Entry 6J4X (electron microscopy, 4.30 A resolution (low resolution: residue-level contacts below are approximate; hydrogen-bond / salt-bridge calls are withheld)); this record covers chains N and a of the 26 polymer chains in the assembly.

Chain N:
Molecule: 198-nt DNA strand
Sequence (198 nucleotides; numbered -125 to 72; the number before each row is that of its first residue; numbers below 1 keep their minus sign (DG-125 is residue -125)):
  -125 GCTTACGTCAGTCTGGCCATCTTTGTGTTTGGTGTGTTTGGGTGGTGGCC
   -75 GTTTTCGTTGTTTTTTTCTGTCTCGTGCCTGGTGTCTTGGGTGTAATCCC
   -25 CTTGGCGGTTAAAACGCGGGGGACAGCGCGTACGTGCGTTTAAGCGGTGC
    25 TAGAGCTGTCTACGACCAATTGAGCGGCCTCGGCACCGGGATTCTGAT
Not modelled in the structure: -125 to -55, -36 to -32

Chain a:
Name: Histone H3.3
Source organism: Homo sapiens
UniProtKB: P84243 (H33_HUMAN); residues 0-135 here correspond to UniProt positions 1-136 (UniProt number = residue number + 1)
Amino-acid sequence (139 residues; each row starts with the number of its first residue; numbers below 1 keep their minus sign (Gly-3 is residue -3)):
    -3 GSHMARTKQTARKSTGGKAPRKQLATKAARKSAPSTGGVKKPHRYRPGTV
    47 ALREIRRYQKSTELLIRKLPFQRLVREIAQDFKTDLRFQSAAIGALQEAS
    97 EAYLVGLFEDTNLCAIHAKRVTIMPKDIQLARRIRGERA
Not modelled in the structure: -3 to 37, 135
Construct notes: expression tag (-3 to -1)
Curated features (UniProtKB/Swiss-Prot):
  - site: Ser31 (Interaction with ZMYND11)
  - modified residue: Arg2 (Asymmetric dimethylarginine), Thr3 (Phosphothreonine), Lys4 (Allysine), Gln5 (5-glutamyl dopamine), Thr6 (Phosphothreonine), Arg8 (Citrulline), Lys9 (N6,N6,N6-trimethyllysine), Ser10 (ADP-ribosylserine), Thr11 (Phosphothreonine), Lys14 (N6-(2-hydroxyisobutyryl)lysine), Arg17 (Asymmetric dimethylarginine), Lys18 (N6-(2-hydroxyisobutyryl)lysine), Lys23 (N6-(2-hydroxyisobutyryl)lysine), Arg26 (Citrulline), Lys27 (N6,N6,N6-trimethyllysine), Ser28 (ADP-ribosylserine), Ser31 (Phosphoserine), Lys36 (N6,N6,N6-trimethyllysine), Lys37 (N6-methyllysine), Tyr41 (Phosphotyrosine) and 9 more in UniProt
  - lipidation: Lys18 (N6-decanoyllysine)

How chain N and chain a interact:
Pairs across the interface - 12 pairs, chain N then chain a:
  DT9(N) - Pro43(a)
  DT9(N) - Gly44(a)
  DT9(N) - Val46(a)
  DG10(N) - Arg40(a)
  DA17(N) - Leu65(a)
  DA17(N) - Pro66(a)
  DA17(N) - Arg69(a)
  DG18(N) - Arg63(a)
  DG18(N) - Lys64(a)
  DG18(N) - Leu65(a)
  DA26(N) - Arg83(a)
  DG27(N) - Arg83(a)
Interface residues without a listed pair, chain N (7 interface residues in all): DG8
Interface residues without a listed pair, chain a (12 interface residues in all): Ala47, Asp81

In short:
7 residues of chain N face 12 of chain a across their interface.
Here chain N is a 198-nt DNA strand and chain a is Histone H3.3 (Homo sapiens). Entry 6J4X (RNA polymerase II
elongation complex bound with Elf1 and Spt4/5, stalled at SHL(-1) of the nucleosome ...) was determined by
electron microscopy together with 6IR9, 6J4W, 6J4Y, 6J4Z, 6J50 and 6J51 from the same study.
